PDB entry 3HYE | X-ray diffraction, 2.50 A resolution | chains N and 1 of the 28 polymer chains in the assembly

Chain N:
Molecule: Proteasome component PRE3
Source organism: Saccharomyces cerevisiae
Notes: EC 3.4.25.1
UniProtKB: P38624 (PSB6_YEAST); the construct lacks a stretch of the UniProt sequence and is renumbered around it, so the offset changes along the chain: 1-70 = UniProt 20-89; 72-92 = UniProt 90-110; 94-105 = UniProt 111-122; 106-181 = UniProt 125-200; 1 more segments
Chain sequence (196 residues; row label = number of the first residue in the row; note: 3 numbers in that range are skipped by the numbering (no residue carries them; nothing is unmodelled there); a row labelled like 10A-10B holds insertion residues (10A, then the next letters in order)):
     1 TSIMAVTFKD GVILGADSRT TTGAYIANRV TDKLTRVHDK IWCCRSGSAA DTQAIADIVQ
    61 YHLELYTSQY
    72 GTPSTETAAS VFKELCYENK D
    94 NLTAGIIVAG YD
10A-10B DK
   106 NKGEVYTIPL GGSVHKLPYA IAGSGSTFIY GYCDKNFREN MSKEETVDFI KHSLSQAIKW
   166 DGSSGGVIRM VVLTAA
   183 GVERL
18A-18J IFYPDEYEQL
Covalently attached groups: compound HYE linked to Thr1
Residues lining bound ligands: HYE ((2R,3S,4R)-2-[(S)-(1S)-cyclohex-2-en-1-yl(hydroxy)methyl]-3-hydroxy-4-(2-hydroxyethyl)-3-methyl-5-oxopyrrolidine-2-carbaldehyde): Arg19, Thr20, Thr21, Gly23, Thr31, Lys33, Arg45, Ser46, Gly47, Ser48, Ala49, Thr52, Ser129, Ser168

Chain 1:
Molecule: Proteasome component PRE4
Source organism: Saccharomyces cerevisiae
Notes: EC 3.4.25.1
UniProtKB: P30657 (PSB4_YEAST); the construct lacks a stretch of the UniProt sequence and is renumbered around it, so the offset changes along the chain: -8 to -1 = UniProt 34-41; 1-70 = UniProt 42-111; 74-92 = UniProt 120-138; 93-105 = UniProt 141-153; 3 more segments
Chain sequence (233 residues; each row starts with the number of its first residue; note: 6 numbers in that range are skipped by the numbering (no residue carries them; nothing is unmodelled there); a row labelled like 71B-71D holds insertion residues (71B, then the next letters in order); numbers below 1 keep their minus sign (Thr-8 is residue -8)):
    -8 TQQPIVTG
     1 TSVISMKYDN GVIIAADNLG SYGSLLRFNG VERLIPVGDN TVVGISGDIS DMQHIERLLK
    61 DLVTENAYDN
   69A P
   69C L
   70A A
   71A D
    72 A
71B-71D EEA
    74 LEPSYIFEYL ATVMYQRRS
92A-92B KM
    93 NPLWNAIIVA GVQ
10A-10B SN
   106 GDQFLRYVNL LGVTYSSPTL ATGFGAHMAN PLLRKV
14A-14G VDRESDI
   144 PKTTVQVAEE AIVNAMRVLY YRDARSSRNF SLAIIDKN
   18A T
   183 GLTFKKNLQV ENMKWDFAKD IKGYGTQKI

How chain N and chain 1 interact:
Residue-residue contacts (62):
  Ile18A(N) with Ala200(1), hydrophobic; Lys201(1)
  Tyr18C(N) with Trp197(1); Asp198(1), hydrogen bond (side chain-backbone); Lys201(1)
  Pro18D(N) with Trp197(1)
  Asp18E(N) with Arg171(1), salt bridge
  Glu18H(N) with Tyr163(1), hydrogen bond; Arg171(1), salt bridge
  Arg19(N) with Ala167(1)
  Ala24(N) with Phe129(1); Arg165(1); Asp166(1); Ala167(1), hydrogen bond (backbone-backbone)
  Tyr25(N) with Phe129(1), hydrophobic; Arg165(1)
  Ile26(N) with Tyr164(1); Arg165(1), hydrogen bond (backbone-backbone); Asp166(1); Ala167(1)
  Ala27(N) with Arg165(1), hydrogen bond (backbone-side chain)
  Asn28(N) with Arg165(1)
  Arg29(N) with Tyr164(1); Arg165(1); Lys196(1), hydrogen bond (side chain-backbone); Trp197(1); Phe199(1)
  Val30(N) with Phe199(1), hydrophobic; Ala200(1), hydrophobic; Ile203(1), hydrophobic
  Asp32(N) with Lys204(1); Gly205(1), hydrogen bond (side chain-backbone); Gln209(1)
  Leu34(N) with Gln209(1)
  Thr35(N) with Tyr206(1); Gln209(1)
  Arg36(N) with Gln209(1), hydrogen bond (backbone-side chain)
  Trp42(N) with Gln209(1); Ile211(1), hydrophobic
  Arg45(N) with Tyr206(1)
  Gln53(N) with Tyr206(1), hydrogen bond (backbone-side chain)
  Ala56(N) with Tyr206(1)
  Asp57(N) with Tyr206(1), hydrogen bond
  Phe133(N) with Leu25(1), hydrophobic
  Lys164(N) with Leu26(1)
  Trp165(N) with Ser24(1); Leu25(1); Leu26(1), hydrogen bond (backbone-backbone); Arg27(1)
  Asp166(N) with Ser24(1)
  Gly167(N) with Ser24(1), hydrogen bond (backbone-backbone); Leu26(1); Ala167(1); Arg168(1)
  Gly171(N) with Trp197(1)
  Val172(N) with Trp197(1), hydrophobic; Ala200(1), hydrophobic
  Arg174(N) with Ala200(1), hydrogen bond (side chain-backbone); Ile203(1), hydrogen bond (side chain-backbone)
  Arg186(N) with Lys204(1); Gln209(1); Ile211(1), hydrogen bond (side chain-backbone)
Interface residues without a listed pair, chain N (34 interface residues in all): Thr21, Ile163, Ser168
Interface residues without a listed pair, chain 1 (27 interface residues in all): Met133, Glu193, Met195

Summary:
Chain N and chain 1 form an interface of 34 and 27 residues respectively; the contacts include 15 hydrogen
bonds and 2 salt bridges. Polar pairs include Asp18E(N)-Arg171(1), Glu18H(N)-Arg171(1) and
Glu18H(N)-Tyr163(1). Compound HYE is covalently linked to Thr1(N).
Chain N is Proteasome component PRE3 and chain 1 is Proteasome component PRE4, both from Saccharomyces
cerevisiae; the structure, Crystal structure of 20S proteasome in complex with hydroxylated salinosporamide,
was determined by X-ray diffraction together with 3GPT and 3GPW from the same study.
